4UA6 - chain A; structure by X-ray diffraction, 0.79 A resolution.

[Chain A]
Molecule: Beta-lactamase CTX-M-14
Organism: Escherichia coli
Reference sequence: H6UQI0 (H6UQI0_ECOLX); the author numbering skips numbers that UniProt does not, so the offset changes along the chain: 26-57 = UniProt 23-54; 59-238 = UniProt 55-234; 240-252 = UniProt 235-247; 254-290 = UniProt 248-284
Chain sequence (263 residues; each row starts with the number of its first residue; note: 3 numbers in that range are skipped by the numbering (no residue carries them; nothing is unmodelled there)):
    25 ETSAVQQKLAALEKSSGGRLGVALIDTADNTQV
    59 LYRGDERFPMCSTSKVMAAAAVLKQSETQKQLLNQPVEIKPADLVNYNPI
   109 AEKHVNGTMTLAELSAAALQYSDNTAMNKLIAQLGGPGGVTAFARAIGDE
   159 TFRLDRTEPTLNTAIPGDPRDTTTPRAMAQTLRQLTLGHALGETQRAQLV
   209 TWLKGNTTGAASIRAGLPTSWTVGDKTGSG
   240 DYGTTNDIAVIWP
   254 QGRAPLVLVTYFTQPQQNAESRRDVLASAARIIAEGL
Modified positions: Glu25 (pyroglutamic acid; PCA)
Sequence notes: insertion (25)
Metal / ion sites: K+: Ser70, Ser130, Asn132 (together with phosphate ion)
What the authors report for this chain:
  - contacts within the chain: Ser70-Lys73, Asp233-Asp246

[Overview]
The K+ site is built by Ser70, Ser130 and Asn132. The paper reports contacts within the chain involving Lys73,
Ser70 and Asp233 among others.
Chain A is Beta-lactamase CTX-M-14 (Escherichia coli); the structure, CTX-M-14 Class A Beta-Lactamase Apo
Crystal Structure at 0.79 Angstrom Resolution, was determined by X-ray diffraction, deposited together with
4UA7, 4UA9 and 4UAA.
